Entry 6CP3 (electron microscopy, 3.80 A resolution); this record covers chains 7 and X of the 27 polymer chains in the assembly.

== Chain 7 ==
Protein: ATP synthase subunit d, mitochondrial
Source organism: Saccharomyces cerevisiae (strain ATCC 204508 / S288c)
Reference sequence: P30902 (ATP7_YEAST); residues 1-173 here correspond to UniProt positions 2-174 (UniProt number = residue number + 1)
Chain sequence (173 residues; each row starts with the number of its first residue):
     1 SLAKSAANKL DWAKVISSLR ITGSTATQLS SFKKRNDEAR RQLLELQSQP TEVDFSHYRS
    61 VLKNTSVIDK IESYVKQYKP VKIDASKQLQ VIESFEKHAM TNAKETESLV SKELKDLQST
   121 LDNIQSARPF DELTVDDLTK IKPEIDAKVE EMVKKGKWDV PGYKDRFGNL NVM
Not modelled in the structure: 1-2
Swiss-Prot annotation at these positions:
  - modified residue: S1 (N-acetylserine)

== Chain X ==
Protein: ATP synthase subunit a
Source organism: Saccharomyces cerevisiae (strain ATCC 204508 / S288c)
Reference sequence: P00854 (ATP6_YEAST); residues 1-249 here correspond to UniProt positions 11-259 (UniProt number = residue number + 10)
Chain sequence (249 residues; row label = number of the first residue in the row):
     1 SPLDQFEIRT LFGLQSSFID LSCLNLTTFS LYTIIVLLVI TSLYTLTNNN NKIIGSRWLI
    61 SQEAIYDTIM NMTKGQIGGK NWGLYFPMIF TLFMFIFIAN LISMIPYSFA LSAHLVFIIS
   121 LSIVIWLGNT ILGLYKHGWV FFSLFVPAGT PLPLVPLLVI IETLSYFARA ISLGLRLGSN
   181 ILAGHLLMVI LAGLTFNFML INLFTLVFGF VPLAMILAIM MLEFAIGIIQ GYVWAILTAS
   241 YLKDAVYLH
Not modelled in the structure: 1-25
From the paper describing this entry:
  - conformationally variable residues: R176
  - contacts within the chain: H185-E223
  - mutagenesis - I161M, S165C, S165T, S165Y, L222F: increased growth (citing earlier work)

== Interface between chain 7 and chain X ==
Pairs across the interface (34; chain 7 residue first):
  F130(7) - I54(X)
  D131(7) - K52(X)
  D131(7) - I54(X)
  E132(7) - K52(X)
  L133(7) - K52(X)
  L133(7) - I53(X)  hydrogen bond (backbone-backbone)
  T134(7) - N50(X)
  T134(7) - N51(X)
  V135(7) - N51(X)  hydrogen bond (backbone-backbone)
  V135(7) - I53(X)  hydrophobic
  D136(7) - N51(X)  hydrogen bond
  L138(7) - I53(X)  hydrophobic
  K155(7) - L84(X)
  G156(7) - G83(X)
  W158(7) - Y66(X)
  W158(7) - M70(X)
  W158(7) - G83(X)  hydrogen bond (side chain-backbone)
  W158(7) - F86(X)  hydrophobic
  D159(7) - M70(X)
  D159(7) - K74(X)  salt bridge
  D159(7) - W82(X)
  V160(7) - M70(X)
  N169(7) - D67(X)
  N169(7) - N71(X)
  L170(7) - E63(X)
  L170(7) - A64(X)  hydrophobic
  L170(7) - D67(X)
  N171(7) - A64(X)
  N171(7) - D67(X)  hydrogen bond (side chain-backbone)
  N171(7) - T68(X)
  N171(7) - N71(X)
  M173(7) - T68(X)
  M173(7) - N71(X)
  M173(7) - M72(X)
Also at the interface, not in a pair above, chain 7 (18 interface residues in all): Y163
Also at the interface, not in a pair above, chain X (21 interface residues in all): I60, P87, Y232

== Summary ==
The interface between chain 7 and chain X involves 18 residues on one side and 21 on the other; the contacts
include 5 hydrogen bonds and 1 salt bridge. Among the polar pairs are D159(7)-K74(X), D136(7)-N51(X) and
W158(7)-G83(X). The paper reports that I161M, S165C and S165T of chain X, among others, increase growth;
conformational variability at R176(X); 5 substitutions were tested in all.
Here chain 7 is ATP synthase subunit d, mitochondrial and chain X is ATP synthase subunit a, both from
Saccharomyces cerevisiae (strain ATCC 204508 / S288c). Entry 6CP3 (Monomer yeast ATP synthase (F1Fo)
reconstituted in nanodisc with inhibitor of oligomycin bound) was determined by electron microscopy, deposited
together with 6CP5, 6CP6 and 6CP7.
